7MLI - chains D and F of the 9 polymer chains in the assembly; structure by X-ray diffraction, 3.60 A resolution.

Chain D:
Name: DNA-directed RNA polymerase subunit beta'
Organism: Thermus thermophilus (strain HB8 / ATCC 27634 / DSM 579)
Notes: EC 2.7.7.6
UniProtKB: Q8RQE8 (RPOC_THET8); residues 1-1524 here = UniProt positions 1-1524
Chain sequence (1524 residues; each row starts with the number of its first residue):
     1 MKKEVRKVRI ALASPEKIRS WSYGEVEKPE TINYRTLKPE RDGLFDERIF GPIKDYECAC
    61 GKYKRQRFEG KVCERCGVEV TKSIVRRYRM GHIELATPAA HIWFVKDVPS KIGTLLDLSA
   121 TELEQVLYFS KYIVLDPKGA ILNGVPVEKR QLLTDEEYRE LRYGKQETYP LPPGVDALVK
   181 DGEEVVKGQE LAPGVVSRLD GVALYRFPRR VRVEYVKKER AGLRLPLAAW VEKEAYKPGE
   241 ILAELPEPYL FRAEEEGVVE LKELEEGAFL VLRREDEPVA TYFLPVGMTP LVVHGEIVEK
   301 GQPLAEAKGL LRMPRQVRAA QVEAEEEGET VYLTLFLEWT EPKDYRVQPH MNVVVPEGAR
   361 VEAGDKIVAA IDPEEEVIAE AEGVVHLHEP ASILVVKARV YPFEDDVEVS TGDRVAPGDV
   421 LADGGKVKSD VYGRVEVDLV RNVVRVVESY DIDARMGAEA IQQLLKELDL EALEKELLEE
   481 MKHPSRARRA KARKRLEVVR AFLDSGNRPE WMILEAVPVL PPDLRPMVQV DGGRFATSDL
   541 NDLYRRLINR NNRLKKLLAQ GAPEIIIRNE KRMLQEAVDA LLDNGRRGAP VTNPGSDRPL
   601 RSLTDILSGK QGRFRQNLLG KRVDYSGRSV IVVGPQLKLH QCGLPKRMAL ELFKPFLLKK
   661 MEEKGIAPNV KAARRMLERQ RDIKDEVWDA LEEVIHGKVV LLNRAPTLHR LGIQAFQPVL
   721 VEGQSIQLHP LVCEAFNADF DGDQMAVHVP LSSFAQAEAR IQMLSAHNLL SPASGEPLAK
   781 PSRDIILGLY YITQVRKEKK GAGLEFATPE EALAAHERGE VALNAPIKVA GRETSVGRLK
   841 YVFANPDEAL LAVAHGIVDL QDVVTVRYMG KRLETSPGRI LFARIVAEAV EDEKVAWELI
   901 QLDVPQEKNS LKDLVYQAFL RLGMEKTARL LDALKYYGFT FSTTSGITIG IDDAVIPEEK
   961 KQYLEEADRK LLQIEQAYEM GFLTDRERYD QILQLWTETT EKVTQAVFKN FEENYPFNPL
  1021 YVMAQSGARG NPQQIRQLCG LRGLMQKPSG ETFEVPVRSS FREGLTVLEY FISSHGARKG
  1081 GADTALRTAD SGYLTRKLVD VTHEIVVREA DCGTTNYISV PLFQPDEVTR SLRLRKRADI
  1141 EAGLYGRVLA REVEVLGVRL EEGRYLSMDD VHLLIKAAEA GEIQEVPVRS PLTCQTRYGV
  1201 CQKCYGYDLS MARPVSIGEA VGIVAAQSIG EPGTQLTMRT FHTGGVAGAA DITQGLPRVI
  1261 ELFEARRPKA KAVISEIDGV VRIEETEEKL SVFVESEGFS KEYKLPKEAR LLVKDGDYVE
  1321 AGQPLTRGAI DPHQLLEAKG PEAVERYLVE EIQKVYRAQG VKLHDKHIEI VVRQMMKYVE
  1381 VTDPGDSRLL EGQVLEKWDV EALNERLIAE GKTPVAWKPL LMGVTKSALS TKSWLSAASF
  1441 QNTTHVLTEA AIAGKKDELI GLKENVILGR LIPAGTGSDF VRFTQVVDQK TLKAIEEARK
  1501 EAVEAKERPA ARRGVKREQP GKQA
Unresolved in the structure: 1-2, 1238-1251, 1503-1524
Bound ions: Zn2+ site 1: Cys58, Cys60, Cys73, Cys76; Mg2+ site 1: Asp739, Asp741, Asp743 (shared with 1 residue of chain I); Mg2+ site 2 near Lys840 (its only coordinating residue here); Mg2+ site 3: Trp897, Ile900; Zn2+ site 2: Cys1112, Cys1194, Cys1201, Cys1204

Chain F:
Name: RNA polymerase sigma factor SigA
Organism: Thermus thermophilus (strain HB8 / ATCC 27634 / DSM 579)
UniProtKB: Q5SKW1 (Q5SKW1_THET8); residues 1-423 here = UniProt positions 1-423
Chain sequence (443 residues; each row starts with the number of its first residue; numbers below 1 keep their minus sign (Met-19 is residue -19)):
   -19 MGSSHHHHHH SSGLVPRGSH MKKSKRKNAQ AQEAQETEVL VQEEAEELPE FPEGEPDPDL
    41 EDPDLTLEDD LLDLPEEGEG LDLEEEEEDL PIPKISTSDP VRQYLHEIGQ VPLLTLEEEV
   101 ELARKVEEGM EAIKKLSEIT GLDPDLIREV VRAKILGSAR VRHIPGLKET LDPKTVEEID
   161 QKLKSLPKEH KRYLHIAREG EAARQHLIEA NLRLVVSIAK KYTGRGLSFL DLIQEGNQGL
   221 IRAVEKFEYK RRFKFSTYAT WWIRQAINRA IADQARTIRI PVHMVETINK LSRTARQLQQ
   281 ELGREPTYEE IAEAMGPGWD AKRVEETLKI AQEPVSLETP IGDEKDSFYG DFIPDEHLPS
   341 PVDAATQSLL SEELEKALSK LSEREAMVLK LRKGLIDGRE HTLEEVGAFF GVTRERIRQI
   401 ENKALRKLKY HESRTRKLRD FLD
Unresolved in the structure: -19 to 77
Sequence notes: initiating methionine (-19); expression tag (-18 to 0)
Bound ions: Mg2+: Ala292, Gly296, Trp299

How chain D and chain F interact:
Pairs across the interface - 126 pairs, chain D then chain F:
  Glu30(D) - Arg259(F)
  Thr31(D) - Thr257(F)  hydrogen bond (side chain-backbone)
  Thr31(D) - Ile258(F)
  Ile32(D) - Ile258(F)  hydrophobic
  Tyr34(D) - Ile258(F)  hydrophobic
  Tyr34(D) - Arg259(F)
  Tyr34(D) - Pro261(F)
  Tyr34(D) - Met264(F)
  Ile53(D) - His337(F)  hydrogen bond (backbone-side chain)
  Arg65(D) - Gly378(F)  hydrogen bond (side chain-backbone)
  Arg67(D) - Asp377(F)
  Arg67(D) - Arg379(F)
  Ser83(D) - His337(F)  hydrogen bond
  Tyr128(D) - Gln83(F)  hydrogen bond (backbone-side chain)
  Phe129(D) - Gln83(F)  hydrogen bond (backbone-side chain)
  Phe129(D) - Glu87(F)
  Ser130(D) - Gln83(F)
  Arg159(D) - Gln90(F)
  Arg206(D) - Glu101(F)  salt bridge
  Phe207(D) - Glu97(F)
  Phe207(D) - Glu98(F)
  Arg209(D) - Glu97(F)  salt bridge
  Pro349(D) - Leu96(F)  hydrophobic
  Pro349(D) - Glu97(F)
  His350(D) - Leu96(F)
  His350(D) - Val100(F)
  His350(D) - Arg232(F)
  Asn352(D) - Arg104(F)
  Ile371(D) - Tyr229(F)  hydrophobic
  Ile371(D) - Lys230(F)
  Ile371(D) - Arg232(F)
  Asp372(D) - Arg232(F)  salt bridge
  Ala391(D) - Glu97(F)
  Asp406(D) - Lys171(F)  salt bridge
  Val407(D) - His175(F)
  Glu408(D) - Lys171(F)  salt bridge
  Val409(D) - His175(F)
  Ser410(D) - His175(F)
  Ser410(D) - Arg178(F)
  Thr411(D) - Ile135(F)
  Thr411(D) - Arg178(F)  hydrogen bond (backbone-side chain)
  Asp413(D) - Lys164(F)  salt bridge
  Asp413(D) - Arg178(F)  salt bridge
  Arg434(D) - Ile135(F)  hydrogen bond (side chain-backbone)
  Pro526(D) - Leu317(F)
  Met527(D) - Thr257(F)
  Val530(D) - Tyr329(F)
  Val530(D) - Ile333(F)  hydrophobic
  Arg534(D) - Gln312(F)
  Arg534(D) - Glu313(F)  hydrogen bond (side chain-backbone)
  Phe535(D) - Pro314(F)
  Phe535(D) - Val315(F)  hydrogen bond (backbone-backbone)
  Ala536(D) - Val315(F)
  Ala536(D) - Leu317(F)  hydrophobic
  Thr537(D) - Val315(F)  hydrogen bond (backbone-backbone)
  Thr537(D) - Ser316(F)
  Thr537(D) - Leu317(F)  hydrogen bond (backbone-backbone)
  Thr537(D) - Glu318(F)
  Ser538(D) - Leu317(F)
  Ser538(D) - Glu318(F)  hydrogen bond
  Asp539(D) - Ser316(F)  hydrogen bond
  Asp539(D) - Glu318(F)  hydrogen bond (backbone-side chain)
  Asp542(D) - Thr257(F)  hydrogen bond
  Arg545(D) - Gln254(F)  hydrogen bond (side chain-backbone)
  Arg545(D) - Arg256(F)
  Arg545(D) - Thr257(F)
  Asn549(D) - Gln254(F)
  Arg550(D) - Ser208(F)
  Arg550(D) - Asp211(F)  salt bridge
  Arg553(D) - Asp211(F)  salt bridge
  Arg553(D) - Gln214(F)
  Arg553(D) - Glu215(F)  salt bridge
  Lys555(D) - Arg142(F)  hydrogen bond (backbone-side chain)
  Lys556(D) - Gln218(F)  hydrogen bond
  Leu557(D) - Gln214(F)
  Leu558(D) - Arg140(F)
  Leu558(D) - Arg142(F)
  Ala559(D) - Arg142(F)
  Ala559(D) - Ile144(F)
  Gln560(D) - Arg132(F)
  Gln560(D) - Arg184(F)  hydrogen bond (backbone-side chain)
  Gln560(D) - Arg222(F)
  Gly561(D) - Arg140(F)
  Gly561(D) - Arg184(F)  hydrogen bond (backbone-side chain)
  Gly561(D) - Gln185(F)  hydrogen bond (backbone-side chain)
  Ala562(D) - Arg140(F)  hydrogen bond (backbone-side chain)
  Pro563(D) - Gln185(F)
  Pro563(D) - Ile188(F)  hydrophobic
  Pro563(D) - Glu189(F)
  Glu564(D) - Arg140(F)  salt bridge
  Ile565(D) - Tyr84(F)  hydrophobic
  Ile565(D) - Glu87(F)
  Ile565(D) - Ile88(F)  hydrophobic
  Ile565(D) - Val91(F)  hydrophobic
  Ile566(D) - Leu192(F)  hydrophobic
  Ile566(D) - Gln214(F)  hydrogen bond (backbone-side chain)
  Ile566(D) - Asn217(F)
  Ile567(D) - Arg140(F)
  Arg568(D) - Glu87(F)  salt bridge
  Asn569(D) - Tyr84(F)
  Asn569(D) - Leu210(F)
  Asn569(D) - Gln214(F)  hydrogen bond
  Glu570(D) - Gln214(F)  hydrogen bond
  Arg572(D) - Pro80(F)  hydrogen bond (side chain-backbone)
  Arg572(D) - Gln83(F)  hydrogen bond
  Arg572(D) - Tyr84(F)
  Arg572(D) - Glu87(F)  salt bridge
  Met573(D) - Leu210(F)  hydrophobic
  Met573(D) - Asp211(F)
  Met573(D) - Gln214(F)
  Glu576(D) - Pro80(F)
  Arg587(D) - Ser78(F)
  Arg598(D) - Ser316(F)  hydrogen bond
  Arg598(D) - Glu318(F)
  Arg598(D) - Pro320(F)
  Arg601(D) - Phe328(F)
  Gln611(D) - Lys325(F)
  Gln611(D) - Asp326(F)
  Asn669(D) - Asp420(F)
  Asn669(D) - Phe421(F)
  Lys671(D) - Thr346(F)
  Lys671(D) - Asp420(F)
  Lys671(D) - Asp423(F)  salt bridge
  Ala672(D) - Asp420(F)
  Arg674(D) - Val342(F)
  Arg675(D) - Asp420(F)  salt bridge
Interface residues without a listed pair, chain D (83 interface residues in all): Asn33, Asp55, Asp155, Glu156, Glu375, Gly412, Val437, Leu439, Val528, Gly532, Pro594, Val670
Interface residues without a listed pair, chain F (82 interface residues in all): His86, Lys134, Leu136, Lys168, Arg172, Ile176, Glu179, Gly206, Ile213, Ile221, Ile260, Lys309, Ile310, Leu349

Overview:
The interface between chain D and chain F involves 83 residues on one side and 82 on the other; the contacts
include 29 hydrogen bonds and 15 salt bridges. Polar pairs include Arg206(D)-Glu101(F), Arg209(D)-Glu97(F) and
Asp372(D)-Arg232(F).
Here chain D is DNA-directed RNA polymerase subunit beta' and chain F is RNA polymerase sigma factor SigA,
both from Thermus thermophilus (strain HB8 / ATCC 27634 / DSM 579). Entry 7MLI (Crystal structure of Thermus
thermophilus reiterative transcription complex with 5nt oligo-C RNA) was determined by X-ray diffraction (same
publication as 7MLB, 7MLJ and 7RDQ).
